Entry 9AW6 (X-ray diffraction, 3.44 A resolution); this record covers chains C and D of the 28 polymer chains in the assembly.

== Chain C ==
Name: Proteasome subunit alpha type-4
Source organism: Saccharomyces cerevisiae
Reference sequence: P40303 (PSA4_YEAST); residues -1 to 252 here correspond to UniProt positions 1-254 (UniProt number = residue number + 2)
Sequence (254 residues; row label = number of the first residue in the row; numbers below 1 keep their minus sign (Met-1 is residue -1)):
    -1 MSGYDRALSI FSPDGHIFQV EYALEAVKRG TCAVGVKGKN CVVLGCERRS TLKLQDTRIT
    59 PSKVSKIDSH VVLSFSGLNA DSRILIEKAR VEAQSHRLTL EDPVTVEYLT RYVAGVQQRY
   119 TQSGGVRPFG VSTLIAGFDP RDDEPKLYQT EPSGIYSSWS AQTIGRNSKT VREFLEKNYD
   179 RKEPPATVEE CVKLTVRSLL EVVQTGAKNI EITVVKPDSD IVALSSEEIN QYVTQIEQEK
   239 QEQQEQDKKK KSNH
Unresolved in the structure: -1 to 0, 247-252
Curated features (UniProtKB/Swiss-Prot):
  - modified residue: Thr58 (Phosphothreonine)

== Chain D ==
Name: Proteasome subunit alpha type-5
Source organism: Saccharomyces cerevisiae
Reference sequence: P32379 (PSA5_YEAST); residues -7 to 252 here correspond to UniProt positions 1-260 (UniProt number = residue number + 8)
Sequence (260 residues; each row starts with the number of its first residue; numbers below 1 keep their minus sign (Met-7 is residue -7)):
    -7 MFLTRSEYDR GVSTFSPEGR LFQVEYSLEA IKLGSTAIGI ATKEGVVLGV EKRATSPLLE
    53 SDSIEKIVEI DRHIGCAMSG LTADARSMIE HARTAAVTHN LYYDEDINVE SLTQSVCDLA
   113 LRFGEGASGE ERLMSRPFGV ALLIAGHDAD DGYQLFHAEP SGTFYRYNAK AIGSGSEGAQ
   173 AELLNEWHSS LTLKEAELLV LKILKQVMEE KLDENNAQLS CITKQDGFKI YDNEKTAELI
   233 KELKEKEAAE SPEEADVEMS
Unresolved in the structure: -7 to -2, 118-122, 243-252

== How chain C and chain D interact ==
Residue-residue contacts (69):
  Asp3(C) - Glu117(D)
  Arg4(C) - Tyr0(D)
  Arg4(C) - Glu117(D)  salt bridge
  Ala5(C) - Val4(D)  hydrophobic
  Ala5(C) - Glu117(D)  hydrogen bond (backbone-side chain)
  Ala5(C) - Ser127(D)
  Leu6(C) - Tyr0(D)
  Ser7(C) - Ser127(D)  hydrogen bond (backbone-side chain)
  Ser7(C) - Arg128(D)
  Ile8(C) - Tyr0(D)  hydrophobic
  Ile8(C) - Val4(D)  hydrophobic
  Ile8(C) - Gln15(D)
  Phe9(C) - Glu-1(D)
  Phe9(C) - Gln15(D)  hydrogen bond (backbone-side chain)
  Phe9(C) - Tyr18(D)
  Phe9(C) - Ser19(D)
  Phe9(C) - Ala22(D)  hydrophobic
  Phe9(C) - Leu73(D)  hydrophobic
  Phe9(C) - Arg128(D)
  Phe9(C) - Pro129(D)
  Phe9(C) - Gly131(D)
  Ser10(C) - Glu-1(D)  hydrogen bond
  Ser10(C) - Tyr18(D)
  Pro11(C) - Glu-1(D)
  Pro11(C) - Tyr18(D)  hydrophobic
  Pro11(C) - Glu21(D)
  Asp12(C) - Leu25(D)
  Gly13(C) - Tyr18(D)
  Gly13(C) - Ala22(D)
  His14(C) - Leu25(D)
  Ile15(C) - Leu73(D)  hydrophobic
  Ile15(C) - Arg128(D)
  Lys35(C) - Glu52(D)  salt bridge
  Gln116(C) - Ala75(D)
  Gln116(C) - Asp76(D)  hydrogen bond
  Gln116(C) - Arg128(D)
  Thr119(C) - Arg128(D)  hydrogen bond (backbone-side chain)
  Gln120(C) - Met126(D)  hydrogen bond
  Gln120(C) - Ser127(D)  hydrogen bond (backbone-side chain)
  Gln120(C) - Arg128(D)  hydrogen bond (side chain-backbone)
  Gln120(C) - Pro129(D)
  Gln120(C) - Phe130(D)
  Ser121(C) - Ser127(D)
  Gly122(C) - Ser127(D)
  Ser151(C) - Ala75(D)
  Gly152(C) - Ala75(D)
  Ile153(C) - Thr74(D)
  Ile153(C) - Ala75(D)
  Tyr154(C) - Arg78(D)
  Ser155(C) - Ser55(D)
  Ser156(C) - Leu51(D)
  Ser156(C) - Glu52(D)  hydrogen bond (backbone-backbone)
  Ser156(C) - Ser55(D)  hydrogen bond (backbone-side chain)
  Trp157(C) - Ser48(D)
  Trp157(C) - Leu50(D)
  Trp157(C) - Leu51(D)  hydrophobic
  Trp157(C) - Glu52(D)
  Ser158(C) - Leu50(D)  hydrogen bond (backbone-backbone)
  Ser158(C) - Glu52(D)  hydrogen bond
  Ala159(C) - Leu50(D)
  Leu173(C) - Leu50(D)  hydrophobic
  Glu174(C) - Ser48(D)  hydrogen bond
  Glu174(C) - Pro49(D)
  Glu174(C) - Leu50(D)
  Tyr177(C) - Leu50(D)  hydrophobic
  Arg179(C) - Pro49(D)  hydrogen bond (side chain-backbone)
  Arg179(C) - Leu50(D)
  Arg179(C) - Leu51(D)  hydrogen bond (side chain-backbone)
  Arg179(C) - Glu52(D)
Interface residues without a listed pair, chain C (35 interface residues in all): Phe16, Gln17, Arg170
Interface residues without a listed pair, chain D (28 interface residues in all): Thr47

== Overview ==
Chain C and chain D form an interface of 35 and 28 residues respectively; the contacts include 16 hydrogen
bonds and 2 salt bridges. Polar contacts include Arg4(C)-Glu117(D), Lys35(C)-Glu52(D) and Ala5(C)-Glu117(D).
Here chain C is Proteasome subunit alpha type-4 and chain D is Proteasome subunit alpha type-5, both from
Saccharomyces cerevisiae. Entry 9AW6 (Yeast 20S proteasome soaked with MA9 fraction EF2) was determined by
X-ray diffraction (same publication as 9C97, 9C98, 9AW3, 9AW5 and 9AW7).
